PDB entry 4XB6 | X-ray diffraction, 1.70 A resolution | chains C and H of the 8 polymer chains in the assembly

[Chain C]
Protein: Alpha-D-ribose 1-methylphosphonate 5-triphosphate synthase subunit PhnI
Source organism: Escherichia coli str. K-12 substr. MG1655
Notes: EC 2.7.8.37
Reference sequence: P16687 (PHNI_ECOLI); numbering as in UniProt (aligned over 1-354)
Sequence (354 residues; numbered 1 to 354; the number before each row is that of its first residue):
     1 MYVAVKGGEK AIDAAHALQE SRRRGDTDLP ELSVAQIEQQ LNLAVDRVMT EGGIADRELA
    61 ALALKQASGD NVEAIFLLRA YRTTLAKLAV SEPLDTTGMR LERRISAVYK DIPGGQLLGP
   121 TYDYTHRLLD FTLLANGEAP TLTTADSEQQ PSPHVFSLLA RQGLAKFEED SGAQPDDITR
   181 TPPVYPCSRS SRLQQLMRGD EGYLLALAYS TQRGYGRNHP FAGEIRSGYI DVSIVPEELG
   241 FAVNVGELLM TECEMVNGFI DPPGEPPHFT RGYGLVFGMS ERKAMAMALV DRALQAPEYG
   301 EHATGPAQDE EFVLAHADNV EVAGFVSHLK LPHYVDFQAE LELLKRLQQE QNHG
Disordered / not traced: 354
Sequence notes: engineered mutation V322 (Ala in P16687)
Ion coordination: Zn2+: H328, H333
Reported in the primary citation:
  - Zn2+ coordination: H328, H333
  - mutagenesis - H328A/H333A, H333A: abolished growth in response to phosphonate

[Chain H]
Protein: Alpha-D-ribose 1-methylphosphonate 5-phosphate C-P lyase
Source organism: Escherichia coli str. K-12 substr. MG1655
Notes: EC 4.7.1.1
Reference sequence: P16688 (PHNJ_ECOLI); numbering as in UniProt (aligned over 1-281)
Sequence (281 residues; numbered 1 to 281; the number before each row is that of its first residue):
     1 MANLSGYNFA YLDEQTKRMI RRAILKAVAI PGYQVPFGGR EMPMPYGWGT GGIQLTASVI
    61 GESDVLKVID QGADDTTNAV SIRNFFKRVT GVNTTERTDD ATVIQTRHRI PETPLTEDQI
   121 IIFQVPIPEP LRFIEPRETE TRTMHALEEY GVMQVKLYED IARFGHIATT YAYPVKVNGR
   181 YVMDPSPIPK FDNPKMDMMP ALQLFGAGRE KRIYAVPPFT RVESLDFDDH PFTVQQWDEP
   241 CAICGSTHSY LDEVVLDDAG NRMFVCSDTD YCRQQSEAKN Q
Disordered / not traced: 1, 279-281
Ion coordination: Zn2+: C241, C244, C266, C272
Reported in the primary citation:
  - mutagenesis - H108A, C272A: abolished growth in response to phosphonate

[How chain C and chain H interact]
Residue-residue contacts - 45 pairs, chain C then chain H:
  Y109(C) with E253(H); V255(H), hydrophobic
  K110(C) with D252(H), salt bridge; T269(H)
  D111(C) with V254(H); V255(H), hydrogen bond (backbone-backbone)
  I112(C) with V255(H)
  P113(C) with V255(H); D257(H); D258(H)
  D123(C) with W48(H)
  Y124(C) with W48(H), hydrophobic; T77(H), hydrogen bond; N78(H); S81(H), hydrogen bond (backbone-side chain)
  T125(C) with P43(H)
  H126(C) with P43(H); M44(H); S81(H), hydrogen bond (side chain-backbone); F85(H)
  R127(C) with P43(H), hydrogen bond (backbone-backbone); P45(H)
  L128(C) with Y7(H); P43(H), hydrophobic; R88(H)
  P151(C) with D258(H)
  P153(C) with D258(H)
  L158(C) with D258(H)
  R161(C) with D258(H), hydrogen bond (side chain-backbone)
  Q162(C) with R262(H)
  Y209(C) with R209(H), hydrogen bond
  Q212(C) with F133(H)
  R213(C) with R132(H); P136(H); R209(H); E210(H), salt bridge
  G214(C) with F133(H); P136(H)
  Y215(C) with P136(H), hydrophobic; R137(H)
  R217(C) with F133(H)
  H219(C) with Y171(H), hydrogen bond
  F221(C) with Y171(H)
  F259(C) with F164(H), hydrophobic
  D261(C) with F164(H)
Other interface residues (no listed pair), chain C (27 interface residues in all): L118
Other interface residues (no listed pair), chain H (31 interface residues in all): Y11, A73, I127, R163, L256

[In short]
Chain C and chain H form an interface of 27 and 31 residues respectively, with 8 hydrogen bonds and 2 salt
bridges. Among the polar pairs are K110(C)-D252(H), R213(C)-E210(H) and Y124(C)-T77(H). The paper reports that
H328A/H333A and H333A of chain C abolish growth in response to phosphonate; Zn2+ coordination by H328(C) and
H333(C); 4 substitutions were tested in all.
Chain C is Alpha-D-ribose 1-methylphosphonate 5-triphosphate synthase subunit PhnI and chain H is
Alpha-D-ribose 1-methylphosphonate 5-phosphate C-P lyase, both from Escherichia coli str. K-12 substr. MG1655;
the structure, Structure of the E. coli C-P lyase core complex, was determined by X-ray diffraction.
